PDB entry 9CUY | electron microscopy, 3.24 A resolution | chains O and R of the 37 polymer chains in the assembly

[Chain O]
Molecule: Wedge 1 protein
Organism: Pectobacterium phage phiTE
UniProtKB: K9L561 (K9L561_9CAUD); residue numbers follow UniProt; this construct covers 7-171
Amino-acid sequence (165 residues; row label = number of the first residue in the row):
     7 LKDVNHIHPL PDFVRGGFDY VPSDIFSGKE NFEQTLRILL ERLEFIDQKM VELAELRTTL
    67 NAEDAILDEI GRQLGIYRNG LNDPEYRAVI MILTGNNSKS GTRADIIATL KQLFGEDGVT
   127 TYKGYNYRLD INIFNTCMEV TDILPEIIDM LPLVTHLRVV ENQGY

[Chain R]
Molecule: Wedge 2 protein
Organism: Pectobacterium phage phiTE
UniProtKB: K9L596 (K9L596_9CAUD); numbering as in UniProt (aligned over 1-494)
Amino-acid sequence (494 residues; row label = number of the first residue in the row):
     1 MAENYGLTGS GFNLPPMDDL VQETKKTFKS AFGEDFNTES NSVADKLIQI FNEREYQLWL
    61 LMGSVYYAQT MQGAEGIYLD DLLGKRGIYR LGKTRSTGTV VMTIDSSVPY NMIYSAATYT
   121 IDTDYELSSD VQVAGNIVAQ LIKGTDLSVG TYRLQIQNTT DQSVKTLSLN LTATSGQPLI
   181 TFFGQIKDFI VNNTILSNQD RIWIDSTEGA LYIGYDTNKI MIGLSSRVDF RTNPMAGTRS
   241 ISMDVRSIEP GYISRDVHSV RSINPTPGGF VDIDNLSAFI DGSDVESDNE YRIRAATSIS
   301 EGKATRPAIL AALLNKVEGI EKVRIFNNNT DKTNSLGIPP YRFMVVCYGG GTAEISQVLY
   361 DTIATSNNTY GDTFYDITTE DDQVERIWHT KAAARQLAIR VRYRGRPLSL TEETAIANGL
   421 ATAVNGTMIA GTLYNVRLVG TVMSSTSPDR FTQVYVDIKN KGQPDSAYVN TDVTASTTQV
   481 LSLELEDVIF SQIV
Unresolved in the structure: 1-2, 101-123, 134-243, 254, 261-278, 380-382, 494

[Chain O / chain R interface]
Contacting residue pairs (54; chain O residue first):
  Asn37(O) - Phe32(R)
  Ile44(O) - Phe28(R)  hydrophobic
  Arg48(O) - Glu23(R)  salt bridge
  Arg48(O) - Thr24(R)  hydrogen bond
  Phe51(O) - Glu3(R)
  Ile52(O) - Glu55(R)
  Ile52(O) - Trp59(R)  hydrophobic
  Lys55(O) - Glu3(R)
  Lys55(O) - Tyr5(R)  hydrogen bond (side chain-backbone)
  Lys55(O) - Met62(R)
  Glu58(O) - Leu7(R)
  Leu59(O) - Met62(R)  hydrophobic
  Leu62(O) - Leu7(R)  hydrophobic
  Arg63(O) - Gln69(R)  hydrogen bond
  Ala71(O) - Gly9(R)
  Ala71(O) - Ser10(R)
  Ile72(O) - Leu7(R)  hydrophobic
  Ile72(O) - Gly9(R)  hydrogen bond (backbone-backbone)
  Glu75(O) - Thr70(R)  hydrogen bond
  Glu75(O) - Met71(R)  hydrogen bond (side chain-backbone)
  Gln79(O) - Met71(R)
  Leu80(O) - Arg86(R)
  Asn102(O) - Thr305(R)
  Asn102(O) - Pro307(R)
  Asn103(O) - Ser298(R)  hydrogen bond
  Asn103(O) - Ile299(R)  hydrogen bond (side chain-backbone)
  Asn103(O) - Ser300(R)  hydrogen bond
  Asn103(O) - Glu301(R)  hydrogen bond (backbone-backbone)
  Asn103(O) - Gly302(R)  hydrogen bond (backbone-backbone)
  Lys105(O) - Gly302(R)
  Lys105(O) - Lys303(R)  hydrogen bond (backbone-backbone)
  Ser106(O) - Lys303(R)
  Asn132(O) - Tyr341(R)
  Tyr133(O) - Tyr341(R)  hydrophobic
  Tyr133(O) - Ser366(R)
  Tyr133(O) - Asn368(R)
  Asp155(O) - Thr305(R)  hydrogen bond (backbone-side chain)
  Asp155(O) - Pro307(R)
  Met156(O) - Thr305(R)
  Leu157(O) - Ala304(R)
  Leu157(O) - Thr305(R)
  Leu157(O) - Arg306(R)  hydrogen bond (backbone-side chain)
  Pro158(O) - Ala304(R)
  Pro158(O) - Arg306(R)  hydrogen bond (backbone-side chain)
  Leu159(O) - Ala304(R)  hydrogen bond (backbone-backbone)
  Leu159(O) - Arg306(R)  hydrogen bond (backbone-side chain)
  Leu159(O) - Asn327(R)  hydrogen bond (backbone-side chain)
  Leu159(O) - Phe343(R)  hydrophobic
  Val160(O) - Arg306(R)
  Val160(O) - Asn368(R)
  Thr161(O) - Asn329(R)  hydrogen bond (backbone-side chain)
  His162(O) - Asn329(R)
  His162(O) - Asp331(R)  salt bridge
  His162(O) - Tyr341(R)
Interface residues without a listed pair, chain O (36 interface residues in all): Gln40, Thr41, Leu45, Leu49, Met56, Glu69, Ser104
Interface residues without a listed pair, chain R (42 interface residues in all): Leu20, Thr27, Ala31, Phe51, Asn52, Leu58, Tyr66, Ile325, Thr330

[Summary]
Chain O and chain R form an interface of 36 and 42 residues respectively; the contacts include 19 hydrogen
bonds and 2 salt bridges. Polar contacts include Arg48(O)-Glu23(R), His162(O)-Asp331(R) and Arg48(O)-Thr24(R).
Here chain O is Wedge 1 protein and chain R is Wedge 2 protein, both from Pectobacterium phage phiTE. Entry
9CUY (Bacteriophage PhiTE extended baseplate) was determined by electron microscopy (same publication as 9CB9,
9CBA, 9CC7, 9CUL and 9MJN).
